Entry 5VOI (X-ray diffraction, 2.80 A resolution); this record covers chains C and H of the 8 polymer chains in the assembly.

Chain C:
Molecule: DNA-directed RNA polymerase subunit beta
From: Thermus thermophilus (strain HB8 / ATCC 27634 / DSM 579)
Notes: EC 2.7.7.6
Reference sequence: Q8RQE9 (RPOB_THET8); residue numbers follow UniProt; this construct covers 1-1119
Sequence (1119 residues; numbered 1 to 1119; the number before each row is that of its first residue):
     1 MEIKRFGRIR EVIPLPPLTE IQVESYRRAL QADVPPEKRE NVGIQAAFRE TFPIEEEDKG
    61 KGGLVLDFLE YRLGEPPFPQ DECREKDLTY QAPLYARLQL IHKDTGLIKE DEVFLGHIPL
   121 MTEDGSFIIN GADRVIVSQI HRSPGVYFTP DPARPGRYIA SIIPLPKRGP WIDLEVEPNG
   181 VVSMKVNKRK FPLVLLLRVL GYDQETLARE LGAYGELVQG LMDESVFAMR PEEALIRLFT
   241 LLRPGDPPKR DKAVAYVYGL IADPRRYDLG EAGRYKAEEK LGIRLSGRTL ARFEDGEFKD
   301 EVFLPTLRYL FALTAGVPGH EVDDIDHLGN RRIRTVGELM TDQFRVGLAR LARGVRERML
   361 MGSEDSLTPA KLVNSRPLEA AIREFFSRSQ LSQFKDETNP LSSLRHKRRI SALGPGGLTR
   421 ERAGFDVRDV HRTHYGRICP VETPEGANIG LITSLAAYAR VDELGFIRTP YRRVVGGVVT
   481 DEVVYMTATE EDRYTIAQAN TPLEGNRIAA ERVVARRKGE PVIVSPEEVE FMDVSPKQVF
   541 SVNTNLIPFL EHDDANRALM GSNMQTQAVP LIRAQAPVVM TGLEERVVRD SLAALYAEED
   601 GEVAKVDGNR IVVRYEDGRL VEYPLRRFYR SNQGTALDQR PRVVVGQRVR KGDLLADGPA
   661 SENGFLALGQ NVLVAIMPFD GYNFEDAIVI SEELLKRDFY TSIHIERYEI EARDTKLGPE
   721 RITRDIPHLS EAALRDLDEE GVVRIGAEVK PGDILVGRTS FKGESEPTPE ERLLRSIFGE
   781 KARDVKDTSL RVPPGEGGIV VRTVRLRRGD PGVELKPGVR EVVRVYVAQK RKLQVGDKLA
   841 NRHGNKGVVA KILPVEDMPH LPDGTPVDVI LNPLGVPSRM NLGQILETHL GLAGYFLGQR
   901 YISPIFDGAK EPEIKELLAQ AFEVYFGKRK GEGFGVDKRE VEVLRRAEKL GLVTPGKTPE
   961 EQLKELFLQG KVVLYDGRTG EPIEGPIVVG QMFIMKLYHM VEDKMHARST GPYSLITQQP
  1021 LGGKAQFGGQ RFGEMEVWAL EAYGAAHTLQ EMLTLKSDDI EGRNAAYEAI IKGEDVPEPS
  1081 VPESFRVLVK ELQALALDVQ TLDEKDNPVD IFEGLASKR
Not modelled in the structure: 57-63, 1119
From the paper describing this entry:
  - binding site for PyrG promoter (chain H): Arg-422

Chain H:
Molecule: PyrG promoter
Sequence (27 nucleotides; row label = number of the first residue in the row):
     1 TATAATGGGA GCTGGCTCTG ATGCAGG
Not modelled in the structure: 13-15, 26-27

Interface between chain C and chain H:
Residue-residue contacts (15; chain C residue first):
  Lys-167(C) / DG11(H)  salt bridge to the phosphate
  Gly-169(C) / DC12(H)  hydrogen bond to the base
  Pro-170(C) / DC12(H)  base contact
  Trp-171(C) / DC12(H)  stacking on the base
  Asn-187(C) / DG11(H)  hydrogen bond to the base
  Lys-188(C) / DC12(H)  salt bridge to the phosphate
  Arg-243(C) / DG8(H)  base contact
  Arg-243(C) / DG9(H)  hydrogen bond to the base
  Arg-243(C) / DA10(H)  base contact
  Gly-245(C) / DG7(H)  base contact
  Pro-247(C) / DG7(H)  base contact
  Lys-252(C) / DG8(H)  salt bridge to the phosphate
  Tyr-256(C) / DG11(H)  base contact
  Arg-266(C) / DG11(H)  base contact
  Arg-422(C) / DC16(H)  hydrogen bond to the sugar

Summary:
13 residues of chain C face 7 of chain H across their interface; the contacts include 4 hydrogen bonds, 3 salt
bridges and 1 aromatic stacking contact. Polar pairs include Gly-169(C)/DC12(H), Asn-187(C)/DG11(H) and
Arg-243(C)/DG9(H). From the paper: a binding site for PyrG promoter (chain H) at Arg-422(C).
Here chain C is DNA-directed RNA polymerase subunit beta (Thermus thermophilus (strain HB8 / ATCC 27634 / DSM
579)) and chain H is PyrG promoter. Entry 5VOI (X-ray crystal structure of bacterial RNA polymerase and pyrG
promoter complex) was determined by X-ray diffraction together with 5VO8 from the same study.
